7EA8 - chains E and J of the 11 polymer chains in the assembly; structure by electron microscopy, 3.10 A resolution.

Chain E:
Name: Histone H3.3
From: Homo sapiens
Notes: engineered mutation(s): K36M
Amino-acid sequence (101 residues; row label = number of the first residue in the row):
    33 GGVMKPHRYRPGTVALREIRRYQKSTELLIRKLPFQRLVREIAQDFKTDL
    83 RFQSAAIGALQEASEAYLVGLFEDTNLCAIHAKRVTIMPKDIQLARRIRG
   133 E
Disordered / not traced: 33-38, 77
From the paper describing this entry:
  - mutagenesis - R49E/R52E: abolished catalytic activity with Histone-lysine N-methyltransferase SETD2
  - mutagenesis - R49E/R52E: decreased catalytic activity on NSD1

Chain J:
Molecule: 601-DNA
Sequence (122 nucleotides; numbered 24 to 145; the number before each row is that of its first residue):
    24 TGCCTGGAGACTAGGGAGTAATCCCCTTGGCGGTTAAAACGCGGGGGACA
    74 GCGCGTACGTGCGTTTAAGCGGTGCTAGAGCTGTCTACGACCAATTGAGC
   124 GGCCTCGGCACCGGGATTCTCG

How chain E and chain J interact:
Residue-residue contacts (19; chain E residue first):
  Arg40(E) with DG66(J), base contact; DC144(J), sugar contact
  Arg42(E) with DG69(J), salt bridge to the phosphate; DC144(J), hydrogen bond to the phosphate
  Thr45(E) with DC144(J), hydrogen bond to the phosphate
  Arg63(E) with DA60(J), sugar contact; DA61(J), salt bridge to the phosphate
  Arg72(E) with DT51(J), salt bridge to the phosphate
  Arg83(E) with DT50(J), phosphate contact; DT51(J), sugar contact
  Phe84(E) with DT50(J), sugar contact; DT51(J), hydrogen bond to the phosphate
  Gln85(E) with DT50(J), phosphate contact
  Arg116(E) with DA71(J), phosphate contact; DC72(J), phosphate contact
  Val117(E) with DA71(J), hydrogen bond to the phosphate
  Thr118(E) with DA71(J), hydrogen bond to the phosphate
  Met120(E) with DA71(J), phosphate contact; DC72(J), phosphate contact
Other interface residues (no listed pair), chain E (15 interface residues in all): His39, Tyr41, Lys115
Other interface residues (no listed pair), chain J (11 interface residues in all): DT143, DG145

In short:
15 residues of chain E and 11 residues of chain J are in contact; the contacts include 5 hydrogen bonds and 3
salt bridges. Polar pairs include Arg42(E)-DC144(J), Thr45(E)-DC144(J) and Phe84(E)-DT51(J). From the paper:
R49E/R52E of chain E abolish catalytic activity with Histone-lysine N-methyltransferase SETD2; R49E/R52E of
chain E reduce catalytic activity on NSD1.
Chain E is Histone H3.3 (Homo sapiens) and chain J is 601-DNA; the structure, Human SETD2 bound to a
nucleosome containing oncohistone mutations, was determined by electron microscopy (same publication as 7EA5).
